PDB entry 7SGZ | electron microscopy, 3.17 A resolution | chains D and G of the 10 polymer chains in the assembly

Chain D:
Molecule: Replication factor C subunit 2
From: Saccharomyces cerevisiae
UniProtKB: P40348 (RFC2_YEAST); residues 1-353 here = UniProt positions 1-353
Sequence (353 residues; row label = number of the first residue in the row):
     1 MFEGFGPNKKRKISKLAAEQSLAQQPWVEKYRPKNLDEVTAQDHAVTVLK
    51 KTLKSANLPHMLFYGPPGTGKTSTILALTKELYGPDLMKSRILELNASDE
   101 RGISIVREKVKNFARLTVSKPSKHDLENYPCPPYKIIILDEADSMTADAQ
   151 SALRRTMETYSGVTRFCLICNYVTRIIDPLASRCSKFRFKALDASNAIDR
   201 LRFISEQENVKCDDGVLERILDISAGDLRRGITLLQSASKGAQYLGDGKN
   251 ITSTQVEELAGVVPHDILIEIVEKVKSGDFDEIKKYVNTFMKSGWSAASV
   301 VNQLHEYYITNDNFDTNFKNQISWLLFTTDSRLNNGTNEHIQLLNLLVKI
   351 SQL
Unresolved in the structure: 1-23
Ion coordination: Mg2+: T72 (together with ATP-gamma-S) (shared with 1 residue of chain E)
Small-molecule neighbours:
  - ATP-gamma-S (AGS; phosphothiophosphoric acid-adenylate ester), molecule 1: V28, Y31, R32, P33, E38, V39, T40, A41, Q42, P66, P67, G68, T69, G70, K71, T72, S73, N171, L192, R200, L228, R229, I232
  - ATP-gamma-S (AGS), molecule 2: R154, E158, P179, R183

Chain G:
Molecule: DNA damage checkpoint control protein RAD17
From: Saccharomyces cerevisiae
UniProtKB: P48581 (RAD17_YEAST); residue numbers follow UniProt; this construct covers 1-401
Sequence (401 residues; each row starts with the number of its first residue):
     1 MRINSELANKFSASTVHLEHITTALSCLTPFGSKDDVLIFIDADGLSFVR
    51 ENNHVIKIQLLLSRELFMSYSYRNETEDHMKLCVKINHILDSVSVMNRNS
   101 DDIVECTLSYDGHGSPFVLIFEDSFISERVEYSTYLIKDFDTNGLELDRE
   151 RISFEAIIKGEALHSALKDLKEIGCKECYVYAKTEANDENVFALISKSQL
   201 GFSKIKLPSNRSILEKLQVFDGDSTTVIDGFAVIGFFDFTSFDKIRKSTK
   251 IASKVLFRMDVHGVLSVNILSQTDDVIITDTTRPSNNRPGSIRQLQLPKD
   301 YPGIVIEVCMLEKESIDEAAQTEIELLMETNELGNRNSFKKSTIRKRYGT
   351 DKGNETSNDNLLQLNGKKIKLPSEEENNKNRESEDEENHCKYPTKDIPIF
   401 F
Unresolved in the structure: 1-8, 272-301, 331-401

Interface between chain D and chain G:
Contacting residue pairs (22):
  N112(D) with Y135(G)
  A114(D) with I137(G)
  R115(D) with D36(G), salt bridge; Y135(G); L136(G); I137(G)
  L116(D) with S133(G); T134(G); Y135(G), hydrophobic; I137(G)
  T117(D) with H113(G); G114(G); T134(G), hydrogen bond (backbone-backbone); L136(G)
  V118(D) with G114(G)
  K120(D) with H113(G), hydrogen bond (side chain-backbone); G114(G)
  K135(D) with I137(G)
  T159(D) with K138(G)
  Y160(D) with I137(G); K138(G)
  V163(D) with I137(G), hydrophobic
Interface residues without a listed pair, chain D (12 interface residues in all): S119
Interface residues without a listed pair, chain G (11 interface residues in all): D111, S115

In short:
12 residues of chain D and 11 residues of chain G are in contact; the contacts include 2 hydrogen bonds and 1
salt bridge. Polar pairs include R115(D)-D36(G), K120(D)-H113(G) and T117(D)-T134(G). Ligands of chain D:
ATP-gamma-S.
Chain D is Replication factor C subunit 2 and chain G is DNA damage checkpoint control protein RAD17, both
from Saccharomyces cerevisiae; the structure, Structure of the yeast Rad24-RFC loader bound to DNA and the
closed 9-1-1 clamp, was determined by electron microscopy (same publication as 7SH2).
